Entry 7EA3 (electron microscopy, 4.31 A resolution (low resolution: residue-level contacts below are approximate; hydrogen-bond / salt-bridge calls are withheld)); this record covers chains G and H of the 24 polymer chains in the assembly.

[Chain G]
Molecule: Trafficking protein particle complex subunit 31
Source organism: Saccharomyces cerevisiae (strain ATCC 204508 / S288c)
UniProt: Q03337 (TRS31_YEAST); residue numbers follow UniProt; this construct covers 1-283
Amino-acid sequence (283 residues; each row starts with the number of its first residue):
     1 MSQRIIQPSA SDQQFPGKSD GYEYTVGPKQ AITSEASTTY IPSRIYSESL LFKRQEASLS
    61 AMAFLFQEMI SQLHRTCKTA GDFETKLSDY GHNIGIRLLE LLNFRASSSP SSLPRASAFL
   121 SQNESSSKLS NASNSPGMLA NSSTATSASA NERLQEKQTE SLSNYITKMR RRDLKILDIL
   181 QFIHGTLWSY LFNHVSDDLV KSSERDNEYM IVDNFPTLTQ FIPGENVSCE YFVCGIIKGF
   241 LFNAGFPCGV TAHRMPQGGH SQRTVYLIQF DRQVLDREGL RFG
Unresolved in the structure: 1-24, 109-162, 281-283
Differences from the reference sequence: conflict Ser108 (Val in Q03337)

[Chain H]
Molecule: Trafficking protein particle complex subunit 20
Source organism: Saccharomyces cerevisiae (strain ATCC 204508 / S288c)
UniProt: P38334 (TRS20_YEAST); residue numbers follow UniProt; this construct covers 1-175
Amino-acid sequence (175 residues; row label = number of the first residue in the row):
     1 MPQYFAIIGK KDNPVYEIEF TNAENPQGFP QDLKELNPFI LHASLDIVED LQWQINPTSQ
    61 LNGNGGNGSN GGGGFLRSRA VNNTDNCYLG KVDHFYGLAI TAYISYSGMK FVMIHGNSAN
   121 SSVVIDDNNM RSFYQEVHEL YVKTLMNPFY KITDPIRSPA FDSRVRTLAR KHLSK
Unresolved in the structure: 1, 59-83, 174-175

[How chain G and chain H interact]
Contacting residue pairs (77; chain G residue first):
  Val26(G) with Tyr16(H); Ser158(H); Pro159(H); Asp162(H)
  Gly27(G) with Glu17(H)
  Pro28(G) with Glu17(H)
  Ile32(G) with Tyr4(H); Glu17(H); Leu33(H)
  Thr33(G) with Ile18(H); Glu19(H)
  Ser34(G) with Glu19(H)
  Glu35(G) with Glu19(H); Phe20(H); Arg166(H)
  Ala36(G) with Thr21(H)
  Ser37(G) with Thr21(H); Asn22(H)
  Thr38(G) with Arg170(H)
  Thr39(G) with Arg170(H)
  Tyr40(G) with Arg170(H)
  Ile41(G) with Arg170(H); Lys171(H)
  Pro42(G) with Thr167(H); Arg170(H)
  Arg44(G) with Arg164(H)
  Tyr46(G) with Arg164(H)
  Ser47(G) with Arg164(H)
  Glu48(G) with Lys143(H)
  Leu50(G) with Glu139(H); Val142(H)
  Ile96(G) with Leu145(H); Ile152(H)
  Arg97(G) with Leu145(H); Met146(H); Asn147(H); Pro148(H); Tyr150(H)
  Leu99(G) with Tyr106(H); Ser107(H)
  Glu100(G) with Tyr106(H); Ser107(H); His138(H); Tyr141(H); Val142(H); Leu145(H)
  Leu101(G) with Met146(H)
  Asn103(G) with Tyr106(H)
  Phe104(G) with His138(H); Glu139(H)
  Ser163(G) with Glu136(H); Glu139(H)
  Asn164(G) with Glu136(H)
  Thr167(G) with Gln135(H)
  Lys168(G) with Gln135(H)
  Met169(G) with Asp85(H); Cys87(H); Tyr103(H); Tyr106(H); Gln135(H)
  Arg170(G) with Asp85(H); Tyr106(H)
  Arg171(G) with Ile55(H); Thr84(H); Asp85(H); Asn86(H)
  Arg172(G) with Gln52(H); Asn86(H); Ile104(H); Tyr106(H)
  Leu174(G) with Gln52(H); Trp53(H)
  Phe242(G) with Lys10(H)
  Asn243(G) with Lys10(H); Tyr106(H); Ser107(H)
  Arg277(G) with Trp53(H)
Other interface residues (no listed pair), chain G (43 interface residues in all): Lys29, Ala31, Ile45, Ala244, Gly245
Other interface residues (no listed pair), chain H (49 interface residues in all): Gln54, Ser105, Arg131, Pro155, Ile156, Arg157, Ser163

[Summary]
Chain G and chain H form an interface of 43 and 49 residues respectively.
Here chain G is Trafficking protein particle complex subunit 31 and chain H is Trafficking protein particle
complex subunit 20, both from Saccharomyces cerevisiae (strain ATCC 204508 / S288c). Entry 7EA3 (Intact
Ypt32-TRAPPII (dimer)) was determined by electron microscopy (same publication as 7E2C, 7E2D, 7E8S, 7E8T, 7E93
and 7E94).
